Entry 2VH3 (X-ray diffraction, 1.16 A resolution); this record covers chains A and B.

# Chain A
Name: Ranasmurfin
Organism: Polypedates leucomystax
UniProtKB: P85511 (RANSM_POLLE); residues 1-113 here = UniProt positions 1-113
Amino-acid sequence (113 residues; each row starts with the number of its first residue):
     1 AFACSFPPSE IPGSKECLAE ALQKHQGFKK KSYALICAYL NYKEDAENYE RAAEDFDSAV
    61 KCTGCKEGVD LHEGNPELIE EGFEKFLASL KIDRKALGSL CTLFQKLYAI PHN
Disordered / not traced: 113
Modified positions: Phe-2 (3,4-dihydroxyphenylalanine; DAH); Tyr-108 (3-amino-l-tyrosine; TY2)
Disulfides: Cys-4/Cys-62, Cys-17/Cys-65, Cys-37/Cys-101
Covalently attached groups: covalent link Phe-2/Lys-31; covalent link Lys-30/Tyr-108
Ion coordination: Zn2+: Tyr-108, His-112 (shared with Tyr-108(B), His-112(B) of chain B)
What the authors report for this chain:
  - post-translational modification sites: Lys-30, Lys-31
  - Zn2+ coordination: His-112

# Chain B
Name: Ranasmurfin
Organism: Polypedates leucomystax
UniProtKB: P85511 (RANSM_POLLE); residue numbers follow UniProt; this construct covers 1-113
Amino-acid sequence (113 residues; row label = number of the first residue in the row):
     1 AFACSFPPGE IPGSKECLAE ALQKHQGFKK KSYALICAYL NYKEDAENYE RAAEDFDSAV
    61 KCTGCKEGVD LHEGNPELIE EGFEKFLASL KIDRKALGSL CTLFQKLYAI PHN
Modified positions: Phe-2 (3,4-dihydroxyphenylalanine; DAH); Gly-9 (2-aminopropanedioic acid; FGL); Cys-65 (s-hydroxycysteine; CSO)
Disulfides: Cys-4/Cys-62, Cys-37/Cys-101
Covalently attached groups: covalent link Phe-2/Lys-31; covalent link Cys-17/Cys-65
Ion coordination: Zn2+: Tyr-108, His-112 (shared with Tyr-108(A), His-112(A) of chain A)
What the authors report for this chain:
  - Zn2+ coordination: His-112

# Interface between chain A and chain B
Pairs across the interface (37; chain A residue first):
  Ala-1(A) with Pro-111(B)
  Lys-31(A) with Ile-110(B)
  Ala-34(A) with Gln-105(B)
  Cys-37(A) with Thr-102(B); Gln-105(B)
  Ala-38(A) with Gln-105(B)
  Asn-41(A) with Thr-102(B), hydrogen bond
  Asp-45(A) with Lys-106(B), salt bridge
  Asn-48(A) with Gln-105(B), hydrogen bond; Lys-106(B)
  Asp-55(A) with Ile-110(B); Pro-111(B)
  Cys-101(A) with Thr-102(B)
  Thr-102(A) with Cys-37(B); Asn-41(B), hydrogen bond; Cys-101(B)
  Phe-104(A) with Phe-104(B), hydrophobic; Ile-110(B), hydrophobic
  Gln-105(A) with Ala-34(B); Cys-37(B); Ala-38(B); Asn-48(B), hydrogen bond; Phe-104(B)
  Lys-106(A) with Asp-45(B), salt bridge; Asn-48(B)
  Tyr-108(A) with Tyr-108(B), covalent bond; Ile-110(B); His-112(B)
  Ile-110(A) with Lys-31(B); Asp-55(B); Phe-104(B), hydrophobic; Tyr-108(B)
  Pro-111(A) with Ala-1(B); Lys-31(B); Asp-55(B)
  His-112(A) with Tyr-108(B), hydrogen bond; His-112(B)
Also at the interface, not in a pair above, chain A (23 interface residues in all): Lys-30, Leu-40, Ala-52, Ser-99, Leu-103
Also at the interface, not in a pair above, chain B (25 interface residues in all): Phe-2, Lys-30, Leu-40, Arg-51, Ala-52, Ser-99, Leu-103

# Overview
Chain A and chain B form an interface of 23 and 25 residues respectively, with 1 covalent bond, 5 hydrogen
bonds and 2 salt bridges. Among the polar pairs are Asp-45(A)/Lys-106(B), Lys-106(A)/Asp-45(B) and
Asn-41(A)/Thr-102(B). From the paper: Zn2+ coordination by His-112(A) and His-112(B); modification sites
Lys-30(A) and Lys-31(A).
Here chain A is Ranasmurfin and chain B is Ranasmurfin, both from Polypedates leucomystax. Entry 2VH3
(ranasmurfin) was determined by X-ray diffraction.
